PDB entry 8G4D | electron microscopy, 3.60 A resolution | chains A and B of the 5 polymer chains in the assembly

# Chain A
Protein: Bacitracin export permease protein BceB
From: Bacillus subtilis subsp. subtilis str. 168
UniProt: O34741 (BCEB_BACSU); residues 1-646 here = UniProt positions 1-646
Sequence (646 residues; numbered 1 to 646; the number before each row is that of its first residue):
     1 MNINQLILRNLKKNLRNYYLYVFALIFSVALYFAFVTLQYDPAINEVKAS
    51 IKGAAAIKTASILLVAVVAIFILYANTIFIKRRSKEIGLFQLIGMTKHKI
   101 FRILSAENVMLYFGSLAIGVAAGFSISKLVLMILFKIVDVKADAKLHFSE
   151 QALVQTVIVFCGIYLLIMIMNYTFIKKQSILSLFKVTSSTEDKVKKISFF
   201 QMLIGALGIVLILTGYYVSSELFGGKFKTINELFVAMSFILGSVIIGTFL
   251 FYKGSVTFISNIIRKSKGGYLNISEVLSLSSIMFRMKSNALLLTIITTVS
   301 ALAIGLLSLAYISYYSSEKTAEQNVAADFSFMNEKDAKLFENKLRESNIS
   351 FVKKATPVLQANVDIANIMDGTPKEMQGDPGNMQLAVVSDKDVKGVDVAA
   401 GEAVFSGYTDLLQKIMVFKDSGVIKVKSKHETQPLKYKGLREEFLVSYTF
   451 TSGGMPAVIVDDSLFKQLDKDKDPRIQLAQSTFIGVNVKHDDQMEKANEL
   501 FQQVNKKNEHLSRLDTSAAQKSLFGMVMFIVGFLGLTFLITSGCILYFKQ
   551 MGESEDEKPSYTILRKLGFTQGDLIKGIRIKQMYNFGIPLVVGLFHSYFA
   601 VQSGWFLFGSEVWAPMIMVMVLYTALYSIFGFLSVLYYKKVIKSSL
Not modelled in the structure: 184-194

# Chain B
Protein: Bacitracin export ATP-binding protein BceA
From: Bacillus subtilis subsp. subtilis str. 168
UniProt: O34697 (BCEA_BACSU); residue numbers follow UniProt; this construct covers 2-253
Sequence (261 residues; row label = number of the first residue in the row; numbers below 1 keep their minus sign (Met-7 is residue -7)):
    -7 MSGHHHHHHVILEANKIRKSYGNKLNKQEVLKGIDIHIEKGEFVSIMGAS
    43 GSGKTTLLNVLSSIDQVSHGTIHINGNDMTAMKEKQLAEFRKQHLGFIFQ
    93 DYNLLDTLTVKENILLPLSITKLSKKEANRKFEEVAKELGIYELRDKYPN
   143 EISGGQKQRTSAGRAFIHDPSIIFADEPTGALDSKSASDLLNKLSQLNQK
   193 RNATIIMVTHDPVAASYCGRVIFIKDGQMYTQLNKGGQDRQTFFQDIMKT
   243 QGVLGGVQHEH
Not modelled in the structure: -7 to 0, 247-253
Construct notes: expression tag (-7 to 1)
Small-molecule neighbours: ATP-gamma-S (AGS; phosphothiophosphoric acid-adenylate ester): Tyr13, Val22, Ala41, Ser42, Gly43, Ser44, Gly45, Lys46, Thr47, Thr48, Asp168
Reported in the primary citation:
  - binding site for ATP-gamma-S: Tyr13
  - mutagenesis - Y13A: decreased catalytic activity

# Chain A / chain B interface
Contacting residue pairs (30):
  Lys195(A) - Tyr140(B)
  Lys196(A) - Asp138(B)  hydrogen bond (side chain-backbone)
  Arg264(A) - Thr101(B)
  Arg264(A) - Glu104(B)  salt bridge
  Arg264(A) - Tyr140(B)
  Gly268(A) - Lys103(B)  hydrogen bond (backbone-side chain)
  Gly268(A) - Lys117(B)
  Gly269(A) - Lys103(B)
  Gly269(A) - Glu104(B)
  Gly269(A) - Leu107(B)
  Tyr270(A) - Leu107(B)
  Tyr270(A) - Leu110(B)  hydrogen bond (side chain-backbone)
  Tyr270(A) - Ser111(B)
  Tyr270(A) - Lys114(B)
  Tyr270(A) - Leu115(B)
  Tyr270(A) - Ser116(B)
  Leu271(A) - Ser111(B)  hydrogen bond (backbone-side chain)
  Asn272(A) - Ser111(B)
  Asn272(A) - Lys114(B)
  Val276(A) - Leu100(B)  hydrophobic
  Ser280(A) - Thr99(B)  hydrogen bond (side chain-backbone)
  Phe284(A) - Tyr140(B)
  Ile563(A) - Tyr94(B)
  Leu564(A) - Leu97(B)  hydrophobic
  Lys566(A) - Arg83(B)
  Leu567(A) - Lys84(B)
  Gly568(A) - Ala80(B)
  Gly568(A) - Lys84(B)  hydrogen bond (backbone-side chain)
  Phe569(A) - Lys84(B)
  Thr570(A) - Ala80(B)
Also at the interface, not in a pair above, chain A (20 interface residues in all): Lys267, Asp573
Also at the interface, not in a pair above, chain B (28 interface residues in all): Ile56, Phe89, Phe91, Asn95, Leu108, Ile112, Ala120, Lys139, Asn142

# In short
Chain A and chain B form an interface of 20 and 28 residues respectively; the contacts include 6 hydrogen
bonds and 1 salt bridge. Among the polar pairs are Arg264(A)-Glu104(B), Lys196(A)-Asp138(B) and
Gly268(A)-Lys103(B). Chain B binds ATP-gamma-S. From the paper: a binding site for ATP-gamma-S at Tyr13(B);
Y13A of chain B reduces catalytic activity.
Chain A is Bacitracin export permease protein BceB and chain B is Bacitracin export ATP-binding protein BceA,
both from Bacillus subtilis subsp. subtilis str. 168; the structure, BceABS ATPgS tilted BceS, was determined
by electron microscopy (same publication as 8G3A, 8G3B, 8G3F, 8G3L and 8G4C).
